PDB entry 3H6G | X-ray diffraction, 2.70 A resolution | chains A and B

[Chain A (and B)]
Protein: Glutamate receptor, ionotropic kainate 2
Source organism: Rattus norvegicus
Notes: chain B of this document is another copy of the same molecule, construct and numbering; everything in this record applies to it too
UniProtKB: P42260 (GRIK2_RAT); residues 1-389 here correspond to UniProt positions 32-420 (UniProt number = residue number + 31)
Chain sequence (395 residues; each row starts with the number of its first residue):
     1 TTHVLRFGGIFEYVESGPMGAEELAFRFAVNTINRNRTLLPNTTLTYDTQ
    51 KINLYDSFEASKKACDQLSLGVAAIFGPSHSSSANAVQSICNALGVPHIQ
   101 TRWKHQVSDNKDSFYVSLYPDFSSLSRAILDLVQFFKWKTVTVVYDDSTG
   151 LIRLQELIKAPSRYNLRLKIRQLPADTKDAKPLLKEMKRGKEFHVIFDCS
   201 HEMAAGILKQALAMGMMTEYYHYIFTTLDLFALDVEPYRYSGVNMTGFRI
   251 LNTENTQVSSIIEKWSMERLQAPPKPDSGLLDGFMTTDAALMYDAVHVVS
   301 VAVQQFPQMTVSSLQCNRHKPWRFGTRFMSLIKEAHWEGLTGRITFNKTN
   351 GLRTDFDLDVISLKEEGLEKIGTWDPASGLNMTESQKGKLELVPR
Disordered / not traced: 1, 269-274, 385-395 (chain B: 1, 385-395)
Differences from the reference sequence: expression tag (390-395)
Cystine bridges: Cys65-Cys316
Glycans and other covalent adducts: N-acetylglucosamine (NAG) linked to Asn36, Asn42, Asn244, Asn347, Asn381
Bound ions: Ca2+: Ile33, Asn34, Asn36, Leu39, Leu40
Curated features (UniProtKB/Swiss-Prot):
  - glycosylation (N-linked (GlcNAc...) asparagine): Asn36, Asn42, Asn244, Asn347, Asn381
What the authors report for this chain:
  - contacts within the chain: Glu22-Arg102 (salt bridge), Trp103-Phe122 (pi stacking)
  - self-association interface (contacts with another copy of this molecule); pairs are residue here / residue on that copy: Phe58-Cys316 (hydrophobic contact), Phe58-Ile90 (hydrophobic contact), Phe58-Ala93 (hydrophobic contact), Lys62-Cys316 (hydrogen bond), His105-Ser148 (hydrogen bond), Asn110-Tyr55 (hydrogen bond), Leu151-Leu151, Gln155-Tyr145, Ile158-Ile170, Lys159-Gln172

[Chain A / chain B interface]
Pairs across the interface (49):
  Tyr55(A) - Val107(B)  hydrophobic
  Tyr55(A) - Asp109(B)
  Tyr55(A) - Asn110(B)  hydrogen bond (backbone-side chain)
  Asp56(A) - Ser89(B)  hydrogen bond
  Ser57(A) - Asn85(B)
  Ser57(A) - Ala86(B)
  Ser57(A) - Ser89(B)  hydrogen bond (backbone-side chain)
  Phe58(A) - Ser89(B)  hydrogen bond (backbone-side chain)
  Phe58(A) - Ile90(B)  hydrophobic
  Phe58(A) - Ala93(B)  hydrophobic
  Phe58(A) - Cys316(B)
  Lys62(A) - Cys316(B)
  Lys62(A) - Asn317(B)
  Lys62(A) - His319(B)
  Asn85(A) - Ser57(B)
  Ala86(A) - Ser57(B)
  Ser89(A) - Asp56(B)  hydrogen bond
  Ser89(A) - Ser57(B)  hydrogen bond (side chain-backbone)
  Ser89(A) - Phe58(B)  hydrogen bond (side chain-backbone)
  Ile90(A) - Phe58(B)  hydrophobic
  Ala93(A) - Phe58(B)  hydrophobic
  His105(A) - Ser148(B)  hydrogen bond
  Val107(A) - Tyr55(B)  hydrophobic
  Asp109(A) - Tyr55(B)
  Asn110(A) - Tyr55(B)  hydrogen bond (side chain-backbone)
  Tyr145(A) - Gln155(B)  hydrogen bond
  Tyr145(A) - Lys159(B)
  Ser148(A) - His105(B)  hydrogen bond
  Ser148(A) - Ile152(B)
  Ser148(A) - Gln155(B)
  Ile152(A) - Ser148(B)
  Gln155(A) - Tyr145(B)  hydrogen bond
  Gln155(A) - Ser148(B)
  Ile158(A) - Ile170(B)  hydrophobic
  Lys159(A) - Tyr145(B)
  Lys159(A) - Ile170(B)
  Lys159(A) - Gln172(B)  hydrogen bond
  Ser162(A) - Lys169(B)
  Ser162(A) - Arg171(B)
  Lys169(A) - Ser162(B)
  Ile170(A) - Ile158(B)  hydrophobic
  Ile170(A) - Lys159(B)
  Ile170(A) - Ser162(B)
  Arg171(A) - Ser162(B)
  Gln172(A) - Lys159(B)  hydrogen bond
  Cys316(A) - Phe58(B)
  Cys316(A) - Lys62(B)  hydrogen bond (backbone-side chain)
  Asn317(A) - Lys62(B)
  His319(A) - Lys62(B)
Interface residues without a listed pair, chain A (33 interface residues in all): Ser82, Leu94, Asp147, Thr149, Leu151
Interface residues without a listed pair, chain B (33 interface residues in all): Ser82, Leu94, Asp147, Thr149, Leu151
The authors on this interface:
  - specific contacts: Phe58(A)-Cys316(B) (hydrophobic contact), Phe58(A)-Ile90(B) (hydrophobic contact), Phe58(A)-Ala93(B) (hydrophobic contact), Lys62(A)-Cys316(B) (hydrogen bond), His105(A)-Ser148(B) (hydrogen bond), Asn110(A)-Tyr55(B) (hydrogen bond), Gln155(A)-Tyr145(B), Lys159(A)-Gln172(B)
  - interface residues, chain A: Tyr55(A), Asp56(A), Ser57(A), Ser89(A), Asp109(A)

[Overview]
Chain A and chain B each contribute 33 residues to their interface, with 15 hydrogen bonds. Polar pairs
include Tyr55(A)-Asn110(B), Asp56(A)-Ser89(B) and Ser57(A)-Ser89(B). The authors report hydrophobic contacts
between Phe58(A) and Cys316(B), Phe58(A) and Ile90(B) and Phe58(A) and Ala93(B); hydrogen bonds between
Lys62(A) and Cys316(B), His105(A) and Ser148(B) and Asn110(A) and Tyr55(B); contacts between Gln155(A) and
Tyr145(B) and Lys159(A) and Gln172(B). From the paper: interface residues Tyr55(A), Asp56(A) and Ser57(A)
among others; a self-association interface involving Phe58(A), Lys62(A) and His105(A) among others.
Chain A and chain B are both Glutamate receptor, ionotropic kainate 2 (Rattus norvegicus); the structure,
Crystal structure of the GluR6 amino terminal domain dimer assembly, was determined by X-ray diffraction,
deposited together with 3H6H.
